PDB entry 8HPT | electron microscopy, 3.39 A resolution | chains B and C of the 6 polymer chains in the assembly

# Chain B
Protein: Guanine nucleotide-binding protein G(o) subunit alpha
From: Homo sapiens
UniProt: P09471 (GNAO_HUMAN); the construct has insertions or renumbered stretches relative to UniProt, so the offset changes along the chain: 4-54 = UniProt 4-54; 171-173 = UniProt 55-57; 182-230 = UniProt 182-230; 241-354 = UniProt 241-354
Sequence (240 residues; row label = number of the first residue in the row; note: 126 numbers in that range are skipped by the numbering (no residue carries them; nothing is unmodelled there); numbers below 1 keep their minus sign (Met-11 is residue -11)):
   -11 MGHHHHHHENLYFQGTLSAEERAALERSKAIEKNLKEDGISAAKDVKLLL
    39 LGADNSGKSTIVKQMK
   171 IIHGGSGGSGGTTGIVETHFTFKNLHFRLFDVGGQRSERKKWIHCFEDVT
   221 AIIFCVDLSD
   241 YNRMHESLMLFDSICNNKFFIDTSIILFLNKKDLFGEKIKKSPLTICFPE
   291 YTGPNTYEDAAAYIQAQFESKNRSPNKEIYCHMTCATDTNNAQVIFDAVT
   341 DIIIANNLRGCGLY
Unresolved in the structure: -11 to 4, 171-182, 241-244, 326-327
Differences from the reference sequence: initiating methionine (-11); expression tag (-10 to 3); engineered mutation Asp42 (Gly in P09471), Asn43 (Glu in P09471), Asp227 (Ala in P09471), Asp230 (Gly in P09471), Ala332 (Ile in P09471), Ile335 (Val in P09471); linker (174-181)
Swiss-Prot annotation at these positions:
  - region: Lys35 to Ala41, Ser44 to Thr48 (G1 motif), Phe197 to Arg206 (G3 motif), Ile266 to Asp273 (G4 motif), Thr324 to Thr329 (G5 motif)
  - binding site (GTP): Lys46, Ser47, Thr48, Asn270, Asp273, Cys325
  - binding site (Mg(2+)): Ser47, Thr182
  - modified residue: Gln205 (5-glutamyl histamine), Cys351 (ADP-ribosylcysteine)
  - lipidation: Cys351 (S-palmitoyl cysteine)

# Chain C
Protein: Guanine nucleotide-binding protein G(I)/G(S)/G(T) subunit beta-1
From: Homo sapiens
UniProt: P62873 (GBB1_HUMAN); residues 3-340 here = UniProt positions 3-340
Sequence (338 residues; each row starts with the number of its first residue):
     3 ELDQLRQEAEQLKNQIRDARKACADATLSQITNNIDPVGRIQMRTRRTLR
    53 GHLAKIYAMHWGTDSRLLVSASQDGKLIIWDSYTTNKVHAIPLRSSWVMT
   103 CAYAPSGNYVACGGLDNICSIYNLKTREGNVRVSRELAGHTGYLSCCRFL
   153 DDNQIVTSSGDTTCALWDIETGQQTTTFTGHTGDVMSLSLAPDTRLFVSG
   203 ACDASAKLWDVREGMCRQTFTGHESDINAICFFPNGNAFATGSDDATCRL
   253 FDLRADQELMTYSHDNIICGITSVSFSKSGRLLLAGYDDFNCNVWDALKA
   303 DRAGVLAGHDNRVSCLGVTDDGMAVATGSWDSFLKIWN
Swiss-Prot annotation at these positions:
  - modified residue: His266 (Phosphohistidine)
  - natural variant: Leu30 (L30F: In MRD42; uncertain significance), Arg52 (R52G: In MRD42), Gly64 (G64V: In MRD42), Asp76 (D76E: In MRD42; D76G: In MRD42), Gly77 (G77S: In MRD42), Lys78 (K78R: In MRD42), Ile80 (I80N: In MRD42; I80T: In MRD42), His91 (H91R: In MRD42; uncertain significance), Ala92 (A92T: In MRD42), Pro94 (P94S: In MRD42), Leu95 (L95P: In MRD42), Arg96 (R96L: In MRD42), 5 further natural variant entries in UniProt

# Interface between chain B and chain C
Residue-residue contacts (29):
  Arg15(B) with Val90(C), hydrogen bond (side chain-backbone)
  Ser16(B) with Lys89(C)
  Ile19(B) with Lys89(C); Ala92(C), hydrophobic
  Leu23(B) with Gly53(C); Lys78(C)
  Gly27(B) with Leu55(C)
  Thr183(B) with Asp118(C); Asn119(C)
  Gly184(B) with Leu117(C); Asn119(C)
  Glu187(B) with Trp99(C), hydrogen bond
  Phe200(B) with Trp99(C), hydrophobic
  Gln205(B) with Leu117(C)
  Ser207(B) with Tyr145(C); Gly162(C)
  Glu208(B) with Asp186(C), hydrogen bond (backbone-side chain)
  Lys211(B) with Met101(C); Tyr145(C)
  Trp212(B) with Tyr145(C)
  His214(B) with Lys57(C), hydrogen bond (backbone-side chain); Tyr59(C); Trp332(C)
  Cys215(B) with Tyr59(C); Trp99(C)
  Phe216(B) with Trp99(C), hydrophobic; Leu117(C), hydrophobic
  Glu217(B) with Lys57(C), salt bridge; Trp332(C)
Other interface residues (no listed pair), chain B (22 interface residues in all): Asp26, Lys35, Ile185, Phe259
Other interface residues (no listed pair), chain C (21 interface residues in all): Asn88, His91, Met188, Arg314

# Summary
22 residues of chain B and 21 residues of chain C are in contact, with 4 hydrogen bonds and 1 salt bridge.
Polar contacts include Glu217(B)-Lys57(C), Arg15(B)-Val90(C) and Glu187(B)-Trp99(C). Curated annotation
(UniProt) lists 6 GTP-binding residues and Mg2+-binding residues Ser47(B) and Thr182(B) on chain B.
Chain B is Guanine nucleotide-binding protein G(o) subunit alpha and chain C is Guanine nucleotide-binding
protein G(I)/G(S)/G(T) subunit beta-1, both from Homo sapiens; the structure, Structure of C5a-pep bound mouse
C5aR1 in complex with Go, was determined by electron microscopy, deposited together with 8HQC, 8I95, 8I97,
8I9A, 8I9L, 8I9S and 3 further entries.
